9MRN - chains A and B of the 8 polymer chains in the assembly; structure by electron microscopy, 3.46 A resolution.

Chain A (and B):
Name: Isoform Flip of Glutamate receptor 2
Source organism: Rattus norvegicus
Notes: chain B of this document is another copy of the same molecule, construct and numbering; everything in this record applies to it too
Reference sequence: P19491 (GRIA2_RAT), isoform P19491-2; residues 391-820 here correspond to UniProt positions 412-841 (UniProt number = residue number + 21)
Sequence (415 residues; row label = number of the first residue in the row; note: 15 numbers in that range are skipped by the numbering (no residue carries them; nothing is unmodelled there)):
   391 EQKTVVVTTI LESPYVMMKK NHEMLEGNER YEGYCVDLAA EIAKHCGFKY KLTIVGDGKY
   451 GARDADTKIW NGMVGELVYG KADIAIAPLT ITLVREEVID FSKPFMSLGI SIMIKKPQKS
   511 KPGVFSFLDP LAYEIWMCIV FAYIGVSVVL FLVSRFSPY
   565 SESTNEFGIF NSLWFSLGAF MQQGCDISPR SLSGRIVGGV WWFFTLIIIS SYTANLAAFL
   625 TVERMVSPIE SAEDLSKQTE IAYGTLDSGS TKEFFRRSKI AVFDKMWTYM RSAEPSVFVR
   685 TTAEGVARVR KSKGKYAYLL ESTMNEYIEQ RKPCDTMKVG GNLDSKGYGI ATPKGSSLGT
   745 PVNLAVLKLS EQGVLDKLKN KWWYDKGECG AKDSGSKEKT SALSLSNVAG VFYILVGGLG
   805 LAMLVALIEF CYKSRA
Disulfide bonds: Cys-718/Cys-773
Differences from the reference sequence: conflict Gln-392 (Asn413 in P19491)
Residues lining bound ligands: glutamic acid (GLU): Tyr-450, Pro-478, Leu-479, Thr-480, Arg-485, Leu-650, Gly-653, Ser-654, Thr-655, Glu-705, Met-708, Tyr-732
Swiss-Prot annotation at these positions:
  - binding site (L-glutamate): Pro-478, Thr-480, Arg-485, Ser-654, Thr-655, Glu-705
  - site: Arg-453 (Interaction with the cone snail toxin Con-ikot-ikot), Ile-633 (Crucial to convey clamshell closure to channel opening), Arg-660 (Interaction with the cone snail toxin Con-ikot-ikot), Lys-752 (Interaction with the cone snail toxin Con-ikot-ikot)
  - modified residue (Phosphoserine): Ser-662, Ser-696
  - lipidation (S-palmitoyl cysteine): Cys-589, Cys-815
What the authors report for this chain:
  - conformationally variable residues (helix shift): Ser-615, Thr-617, Ala-622, Thr-625, Met-629

Chain A / chain B interface:
Contacting residue pairs (46; chain A residue first):
  Asp-519(A) / Ala-786(B)
  Pro-520(A) / Ala-786(B)
  Pro-520(A) / Leu-787(B)
  Ile-525(A) / Leu-787(B)
  Ile-525(A) / Leu-789(B)
  Cys-528(A) / Phe-796(B)  hydrophobic
  Val-536(A) / Leu-799(B)  hydrophobic
  Phe-546(A) / Phe-814(B)  hydrophobic
  Ser-547(A) / Phe-814(B)
  Pro-548(A) / Lys-817(B)  hydrogen bond (backbone-side chain)
  Tyr-549(A) / Lys-817(B)
  Ala-583(A) / Gln-587(B)  hydrogen bond (backbone-side chain)
  Cys-589(A) / Gly-588(B)
  Ser-597(A) / Ala-806(B)  hydrogen bond (side chain-backbone)
  Ser-597(A) / Ala-810(B)
  Arg-599(A) / Phe-574(B)
  Arg-599(A) / Asn-575(B)  hydrogen bond
  Arg-599(A) / Trp-578(B)
  Ile-600(A) / Ala-806(B)  hydrophobic
  Val-601(A) / Leu-803(B)  hydrophobic
  Val-604(A) / Leu-799(B)  hydrophobic
  Trp-606(A) / Trp-578(B)  hydrophobic
  Trp-606(A) / Leu-581(B)  hydrophobic
  Trp-606(A) / Gly-582(B)
  Trp-606(A) / Gln-587(B)
  Phe-607(A) / Phe-517(B)  hydrophobic
  Phe-607(A) / Met-585(B)  hydrophobic
  Phe-607(A) / Ile-798(B)  hydrophobic
  Phe-608(A) / Val-795(B)  hydrophobic
  Ile-611(A) / Tyr-616(B)
  Ile-612(A) / Val-792(B)  hydrophobic
  Ser-614(A) / Thr-617(B)
  Ser-614(A) / Leu-620(B)
  Asn-619(A) / Ala-786(B)  hydrogen bond (side chain-backbone)
  Ala-622(A) / Lys-783(B)
  Phe-623(A) / Lys-783(B)
  Phe-623(A) / Thr-784(B)
  Phe-623(A) / Ser-785(B)
  Phe-623(A) / Ala-786(B)
  Val-626(A) / Lys-783(B)
  Glu-627(A) / Lys-783(B)  salt bridge
  Arg-628(A) / Glu-782(B)
  Met-629(A) / Glu-782(B)
  Val-630(A) / Glu-782(B)
  Lys-641(A) / Lys-776(B)  hydrogen bond (backbone-side chain)
  Lys-669(A) / Asp-769(B)  salt bridge
Other interface residues (no listed pair), chain A (43 interface residues in all): Ala-522, Ala-532, Val-539, Leu-542, Val-543, Gln-586, Leu-596, Gly-603, Leu-610, Ser-615, Ala-618
Other interface residues (no listed pair), chain B (36 interface residues in all): Ser-788, Gly-802, Met-807, Val-809, Leu-811

Overview:
43 residues of chain A and 36 residues of chain B are in contact, with 6 hydrogen bonds and 2 salt bridges.
Polar pairs include Glu-627(A)/Lys-783(B), Lys-669(A)/Asp-769(B) and Pro-548(A)/Lys-817(B). Ligands of chain
A: glutamic acid. Curated annotation (UniProt) lists 6 L-glutamate-binding residues on chain A. From the
paper: conformational variability at Ser-615(A), Thr-617(A) and Ala-622(A) among others.
Both chains are Isoform Flip of Glutamate receptor 2 (Rattus norvegicus). Entry 9MRN (Consensus glutamate
activated state of the GluA2-gamma2 complex) was determined by electron microscopy (same publication as 9DHP,
9DHQ, 9DHR, 9DHS, 9DHT, 9MRK, 9MRL and 9MRM).
